PDB entry 5J70 | X-ray diffraction, 2.96 A resolution | chains A and X of the 3 polymer chains in the assembly

# Chain A
Molecule: Chromo domain-containing protein 1
Organism: Saccharomyces cerevisiae (strain ATCC 204508 / S288c)
Notes: EC 3.6.4.-
UniProt: P32657 (CHD1_YEAST); residue numbers follow UniProt; this construct covers 1006-1274
Sequence (271 residues; each row starts with the number of its first residue):
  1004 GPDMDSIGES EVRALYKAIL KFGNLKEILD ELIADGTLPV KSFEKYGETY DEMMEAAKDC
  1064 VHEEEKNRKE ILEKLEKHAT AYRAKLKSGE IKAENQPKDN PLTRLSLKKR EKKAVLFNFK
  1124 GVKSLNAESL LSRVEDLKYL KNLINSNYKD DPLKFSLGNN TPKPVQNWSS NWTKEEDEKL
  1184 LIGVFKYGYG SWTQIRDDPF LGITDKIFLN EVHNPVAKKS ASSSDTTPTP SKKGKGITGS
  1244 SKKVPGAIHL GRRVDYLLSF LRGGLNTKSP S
Disordered / not traced: 1004-1006, 1213-1243, 1267-1274
Differences from the reference sequence: expression tag (1004-1005)
Curated features (UniProtKB/Swiss-Prot):
  - cross-link: Lys1144 (Glycyl lysine isopeptide (Lys-Gly) (interchain with G-Cter in ubiquitin))

# Chain X
Molecule: 17-nt DNA strand
Sequence (17 nucleotides; row label = number of the first residue in the row):
     1 CGCTGGAAAT TTCCAGC

# Interface between chain A and chain X
Residue-residue contacts (12):
  Arg1016(A) - DG16(X)  phosphate contact
  Arg1016(A) - DC17(X)  salt bridge to the phosphate
  Arg1113(A) - DG5(X)  salt bridge to the phosphate
  Val1125(A) - DG16(X)  phosphate contact
  Lys1126(A) - DA15(X)  salt bridge to the phosphate
  Lys1126(A) - DG16(X)  phosphate contact
  Ser1127(A) - DA15(X)  hydrogen bond to the phosphate
  Trp1171(A) - DA8(X)  hydrogen bond to the phosphate
  Val1247(A) - DA9(X)  phosphate contact
  His1252(A) - DA8(X)  phosphate contact
  His1252(A) - DA9(X)  salt bridge to the phosphate
  Arg1255(A) - DA8(X)  salt bridge to the phosphate
Also at the interface, not in a pair above, chain A (10 interface residues in all): Gln1169
Also at the interface, not in a pair above, chain X (7 interface residues in all): DA7

# In short
10 residues of chain A and 7 residues of chain X are in contact; the contacts include 2 hydrogen bonds and 5
salt bridges. Among the polar pairs are Ser1127(A)-DA15(X), Trp1171(A)-DA8(X) and Arg1016(A)-DC17(X).
Here chain A is Chromo domain-containing protein 1 (Saccharomyces cerevisiae (strain ATCC 204508 / S288c)) and
chain X is a 17-nt DNA strand. Entry 5J70 (The Chd1 DNA-binding domain in complex with 17mer DNA duplex) was
determined by X-ray diffraction.
